5VJO - chains A and E of the 3 polymer chains in the assembly; structure by X-ray diffraction, 2.43 A resolution.

# Chain A
Protein: HyHEL10 heavy chain Fab fragment carrying I29F mutation.
From: Mus musculus
Notes: EC 3.2.1.18; fragment: del-i; engineered mutation(s): I29F; antibody fragment or engineered binder
Sequence (213 residues; numbered 1 to 213; the number before each row is that of its first residue):
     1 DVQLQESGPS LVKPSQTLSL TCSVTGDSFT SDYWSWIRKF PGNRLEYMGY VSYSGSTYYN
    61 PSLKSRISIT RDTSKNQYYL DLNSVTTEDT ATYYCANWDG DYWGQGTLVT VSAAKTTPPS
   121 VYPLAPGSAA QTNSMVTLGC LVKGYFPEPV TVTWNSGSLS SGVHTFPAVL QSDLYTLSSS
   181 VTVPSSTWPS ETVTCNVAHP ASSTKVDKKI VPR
Not modelled in the structure: 127-132, 213
Disulfides: C22-C95, C140-C195
Reported in the primary citation:
  - mutagenesis - S52N, S52R: decreased binding to lysozyme isoform I (DEL-I) (chain E)
  - mutagenesis - S52N, S52R: decreased binding to self

# Chain E
Protein: lysozyme isoform I (DEL-I)
From: Anas platyrhynchos
UniProtKB: U3J0P1 (U3J0P1_ANAPL); residues 1-129 here correspond to UniProt positions 19-147 (UniProt number = residue number + 18)
Sequence (129 residues; numbered 1 to 129; the number before each row is that of its first residue):
     1 KVYSRCELAA AMKRLGLDNY RGYSLGNWVC AANYESSFNT QATNRNTDGS TDYGILQINS
    61 RWWCDDGKTP GSKNACGIPC SVLLRSDITE AVRCAKRIVS DGNGMNAWVA WRNRCRGTDV
   121 SKWIRGCRL
Not modelled in the structure: 128-129
Construct notes: conflict S37 (Gly55 in U3J0P1), G71 (Arg89 in U3J0P1)
Disulfides: C6-C127, C30-C115, C64-C80, C76-C94
Metal / ion sites: Na+: S60, C64, S72

# Chain A / chain E interface
Pairs across the interface (24):
  T30(A) - W62(E)
  T30(A) - K73(E)
  S31(A) - K73(E)
  S31(A) - A75(E)
  D32(A) - R97(E)  salt bridge
  Y33(A) - W63(E)
  Y33(A) - R97(E)  hydrogen bond (side chain-backbone)
  Y33(A) - I98(E)
  Y33(A) - D101(E)
  Y50(A) - R21(E)  hydrogen bond
  Y50(A) - S100(E)  hydrogen bond (side chain-backbone)
  S52(A) - D101(E)  hydrogen bond
  Y53(A) - W62(E)  hydrogen bond
  Y53(A) - W63(E)
  S54(A) - D101(E)  hydrogen bond
  S56(A) - D101(E)
  S56(A) - G102(E)  hydrogen bond (side chain-backbone)
  Y58(A) - R21(E)
  Y58(A) - S100(E)
  Y58(A) - D101(E)  hydrogen bond (side chain-backbone)
  Y58(A) - G102(E)
  W98(A) - R97(E)
  W98(A) - S100(E)
  D99(A) - R97(E)  salt bridge
Interface residues without a listed pair, chain E (12 interface residues in all): Y20, K96

# Summary
Chain A and chain E each contribute 12 residues to their interface, with 8 hydrogen bonds and 2 salt bridges.
Polar contacts include D32(A)-R97(E), D99(A)-R97(E) and Y33(A)-R97(E). From the paper: S52N and S52R of chain
A reduce binding to lysozyme isoform I (DEL-I) (chain E); S52N and S52R of chain A reduce binding to self.
Here chain A is HyHEL10 heavy chain Fab fragment carrying I29F mutation. (Mus musculus) and chain E is
lysozyme isoform I (DEL-I) (Anas platyrhynchos). Entry 5VJO (Complex between HyHEL10 Fab fragment heavy chain
mutant I29F and Pekin duck egg lysozyme isoform I ...) was determined by X-ray diffraction, deposited together
with 5VJQ.
